Entry 6WND (X-ray diffraction, 2.18 A resolution); this record covers chain A.

[Chain A]
Molecule: SxtDIOX
Organism: Microseira wollei
Reference sequence: C3RVP5 (C3RVP5_9CYAN); numbering as in UniProt (aligned over 1-334)
Amino-acid sequence (334 residues; row label = number of the first residue in the row):
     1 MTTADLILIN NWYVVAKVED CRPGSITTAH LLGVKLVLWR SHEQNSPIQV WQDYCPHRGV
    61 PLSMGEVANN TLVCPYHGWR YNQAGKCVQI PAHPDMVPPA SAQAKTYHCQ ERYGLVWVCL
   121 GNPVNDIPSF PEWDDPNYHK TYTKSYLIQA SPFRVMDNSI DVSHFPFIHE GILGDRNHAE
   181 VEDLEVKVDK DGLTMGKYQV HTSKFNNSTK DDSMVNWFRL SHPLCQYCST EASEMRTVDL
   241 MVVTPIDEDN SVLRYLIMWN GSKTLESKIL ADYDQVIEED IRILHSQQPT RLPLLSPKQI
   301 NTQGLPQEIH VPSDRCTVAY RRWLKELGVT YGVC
Not modelled in the structure: 1, 202-213, 296-305
Metal / ion sites: 2Fe-2S cluster Fe: Cys55, His57, Cys74, His77; Fe ion: His164, His169, Asp280
Ligand contacts:
  - 2Fe-2S cluster (FES): Cys55, His57, Arg58, Gly59, Val60, Cys74, Tyr76, His77, Gly78, Trp79
  - U5A ([(2Z,3aS,4R,6Z,10aR)-2,6-diiminooctahydro-1H,8H-pyrrolo[1,2-c]purin-4-yl]methyl carbamate): Ser159, Phe165, Ile172, Leu173, Asn216, Gln226, Cys228, Thr230, Asp239, Met241, Tyr255, Asp272, Tyr273, Val276
Reported in the primary citation:
  - binding site for U5A: Gln226, Asp239
  - specificity-determining residues: Tyr255, Val276
  - mutagenesis - Y255M, Y255M/V276T, V276T: unchanged catalytic activity on beta-STOH

[Summary]
Ligands of chain A: 2Fe-2S cluster and compound U5A. The 2Fe-2S cluster Fe site is built by Cys55, His57,
Cys74 and His77. His164, His169 and Asp280 coordinate a Fe ion ion. The paper reports a binding site for U5A
at Gln226 and Asp239; Y255M, Y255M/V276T and V276T leave catalytic activity on beta-STOH unchanged.
Chain A is SxtDIOX (Microseira wollei); the structure, Structure of the Rieske non-heme iron oxygenase GxtA
with dideoxysaxitoxin bound, was determined by X-ray diffraction together with 6WN3, 6WNB and 6WNC from the
same study.
